Entry 4YET (X-ray diffraction, 1.75 A resolution); this record covers chains A and B.

[Chain A (and B)]
Protein: Superoxide dismutase
Source organism: Babesia bovis
Notes: EC 1.15.1.1; chain B of this document is another copy of the same molecule, construct and numbering; everything in this record applies to it too
Reference sequence: O15904 (O15904_BABBO); residue numbers follow UniProt; this construct covers 1-199
Amino-acid sequence (203 residues; numbered -3 to 199; the number before each row is that of its first residue; numbers below 1 keep their minus sign (Gly-3 is residue -3)):
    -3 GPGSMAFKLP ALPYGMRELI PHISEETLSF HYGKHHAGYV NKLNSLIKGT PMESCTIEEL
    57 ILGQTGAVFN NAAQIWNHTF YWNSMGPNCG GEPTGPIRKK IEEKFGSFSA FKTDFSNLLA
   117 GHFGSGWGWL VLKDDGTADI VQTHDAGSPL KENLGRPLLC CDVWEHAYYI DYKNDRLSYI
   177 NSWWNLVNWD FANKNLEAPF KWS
Not modelled in the structure: -3 to 1 (chain B: -3 to -1)
Construct notes: expression tag (-3 to 0)
Bound ions: Fe ion: His27, His74, Asp158, His162

[How chain A and chain B interact]
Pairs across the interface (47):
  Glu22(A) - Lys169(B)  salt bridge
  Phe26(A) - Tyr165(B)
  Phe26(A) - Lys169(B)
  Phe26(A) - Asn170(B)
  Lys30(A) - Asn170(B)
  His31(A) - Glu161(B)
  His31(A) - Tyr165(B)  hydrogen bond
  His31(A) - Asn170(B)
  Asn66(A) - Phe119(B)
  Gln70(A) - Phe119(B)
  Phe119(A) - Asn66(B)
  Phe119(A) - Gln70(B)
  Phe119(A) - Asp141(B)
  Phe119(A) - Ala142(B)  hydrophobic
  Phe119(A) - Trp160(B)  hydrophobic
  Gly120(A) - Ser121(B)
  Gly120(A) - Asp141(B)
  Gly120(A) - Trp160(B)
  Ser121(A) - Gly120(B)
  Ser121(A) - Ser121(B)  hydrogen bond
  His140(A) - His140(B)
  His140(A) - Asp141(B)  salt bridge
  Asp141(A) - Phe119(B)
  Asp141(A) - Gly120(B)
  Asp141(A) - His140(B)  salt bridge
  Ala142(A) - Phe119(B)
  Trp160(A) - Phe119(B)  hydrophobic
  Trp160(A) - Gly120(B)
  Trp160(A) - Glu161(B)
  Glu161(A) - His31(B)
  Glu161(A) - Trp160(B)
  Glu161(A) - Glu161(B)  hydrogen bond (backbone-side chain)
  Glu161(A) - His162(B)  salt bridge
  His162(A) - Glu161(B)  salt bridge
  His162(A) - Tyr165(B)
  Tyr165(A) - Phe26(B)
  Tyr165(A) - His31(B)  hydrogen bond
  Tyr165(A) - His162(B)
  Tyr165(A) - Ile166(B)  hydrophobic
  Ile166(A) - Tyr165(B)  hydrophobic
  Ile166(A) - Lys169(B)
  Lys169(A) - Glu22(B)  salt bridge
  Lys169(A) - Phe26(B)
  Lys169(A) - Ile166(B)
  Asn170(A) - Phe26(B)
  Asn170(A) - Lys30(B)
  Asn170(A) - His31(B)
Other interface residues (no listed pair), chain A (20 interface residues in all): Tyr35
Other interface residues (no listed pair), chain B (20 interface residues in all): Tyr35

[In short]
The chain A/chain B interface involves 20 residues from each chain, with 4 hydrogen bonds and 6 salt bridges.
Polar pairs include Glu22(A)-Lys169(B), His140(A)-Asp141(B) and Glu161(A)-His162(B). His27(A), His74(A),
Asp158(A) and His162(A) form the Fe ion site.
Chain A and chain B are both Superoxide dismutase (Babesia bovis); the structure, X-ray crystal structure of
superoxide dismutase from Babesia bovis solved by Sulfur SAD, was determined by X-ray diffraction together
with 4H3E and 4F2N from the same study.
